Entry 4XSZ (X-ray diffraction, 3.68 A resolution); this record covers chains A and B of the 6 polymer chains in the assembly.

Chain A (and B):
Name: DNA-directed RNA polymerase subunit alpha
Source organism: Escherichia coli O139:H28 (strain E24377A / ETEC)
Notes: EC 2.7.7.6; chain B of this document is another copy of the same molecule, construct and numbering; everything in this record applies to it too
Reference sequence: A7ZSI4 (RPOA_ECO24); numbering as in UniProt (aligned over 1-234)
Amino-acid sequence (239 residues; each row starts with the number of its first residue):
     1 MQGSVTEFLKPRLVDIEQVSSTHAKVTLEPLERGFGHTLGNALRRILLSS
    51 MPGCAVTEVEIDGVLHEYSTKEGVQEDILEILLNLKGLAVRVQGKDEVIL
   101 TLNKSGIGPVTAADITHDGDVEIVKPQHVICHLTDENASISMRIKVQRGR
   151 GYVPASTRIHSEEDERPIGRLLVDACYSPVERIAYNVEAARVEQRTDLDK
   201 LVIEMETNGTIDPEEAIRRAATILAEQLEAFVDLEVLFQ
Unresolved in the structure: 1-7, 232-239 (chain B: 1-5, 161-171, 237-239)
Differences from the reference sequence: expression tag (235-239)

How chain A and chain B interact:
Pairs across the interface (54):
  Phe-8(A) / Arg-150(B)
  Leu-9(A) / Gln-227(B)
  Lys-10(A) / Glu-226(B)  salt bridge
  Lys-10(A) / Glu-229(B)  salt bridge
  Pro-11(A) / Gln-227(B)
  Pro-11(A) / Ala-230(B)
  Arg-12(A) / Ala-230(B)
  Leu-13(A) / Phe-231(B)  hydrophobic
  Leu-28(A) / Phe-231(B)  hydrophobic
  Gly-34(A) / Arg-45(B)  hydrogen bond (backbone-side chain)
  Phe-35(A) / Ile-46(B)  hydrophobic
  Phe-35(A) / Ser-50(B)
  Phe-35(A) / Ile-223(B)  hydrophobic
  Phe-35(A) / Gln-227(B)
  His-37(A) / Arg-45(B)
  Thr-38(A) / Ala-42(B)
  Thr-38(A) / Arg-45(B)  hydrogen bond
  Thr-38(A) / Ile-46(B)
  Leu-39(A) / Leu-224(B)  hydrophobic
  Asn-41(A) / Asn-41(B)
  Ala-42(A) / Thr-38(B)
  Arg-45(A) / Gly-34(B)  hydrogen bond (side chain-backbone)
  Arg-45(A) / His-37(B)
  Arg-45(A) / Thr-38(B)
  Ile-46(A) / Phe-35(B)  hydrophobic
  Ile-46(A) / Thr-38(B)
  Ser-49(A) / Phe-35(B)
  Ser-50(A) / Phe-8(B)
  Ser-50(A) / Phe-35(B)
  Gly-149(A) / Thr-6(B)
  Arg-150(A) / Thr-6(B)
  Arg-150(A) / Phe-8(B)
  Arg-150(A) / Glu-32(B)  salt bridge
  Arg-218(A) / Phe-231(B)  hydrogen bond (side chain-backbone)
  Arg-218(A) / Val-232(B)
  Ala-221(A) / Leu-228(B)  hydrophobic
  Ala-221(A) / Phe-231(B)  hydrophobic
  Thr-222(A) / Val-232(B)
  Thr-222(A) / Asp-233(B)
  Ile-223(A) / Phe-8(B)  hydrophobic
  Ile-223(A) / Phe-35(B)  hydrophobic
  Leu-224(A) / Leu-224(B)  hydrophobic
  Leu-224(A) / Leu-228(B)  hydrophobic
  Glu-226(A) / Lys-10(B)  salt bridge
  Gln-227(A) / Leu-9(B)
  Gln-227(A) / Pro-11(B)
  Gln-227(A) / Leu-31(B)
  Gln-227(A) / Phe-35(B)
  Leu-228(A) / Ala-221(B)  hydrophobic
  Leu-228(A) / Leu-224(B)  hydrophobic
  Glu-229(A) / Lys-10(B)
  Glu-229(A) / Arg-12(B)  salt bridge
  Phe-231(A) / Arg-218(B)
  Phe-231(A) / Ala-221(B)  hydrophobic
Also at the interface, not in a pair above, chain A (37 interface residues in all): Leu-31, Glu-32, Arg-33, Arg-148, Arg-195, Ala-225, Ala-230
Also at the interface, not in a pair above, chain B (35 interface residues in all): Glu-7, Leu-39, Leu-43, Ile-217, Glu-235

Summary:
37 residues of chain A and 35 residues of chain B are in contact, with 4 hydrogen bonds and 5 salt bridges.
Among the polar pairs are Lys-10(A)/Glu-226(B), Lys-10(A)/Glu-229(B) and Arg-150(A)/Glu-32(B).
Chain A and chain B are both DNA-directed RNA polymerase subunit alpha (Escherichia coli O139:H28 (strain
E24377A / ETEC)); the structure, Crystal structure of CBR 9393 bound to Escherichia coli RNA polymerase
holoenzyme, was determined by X-ray diffraction (same publication as 4XSX and 4XSY).
